6YW6 - chains G and F of the 7 polymer chains in the assembly; structure by electron microscopy, 4.20 A resolution (low resolution: residue-level contacts below are approximate; hydrogen-bond / salt-bridge calls are withheld).

[Chain G]
Name: Actin-related protein 2/3 complex subunit 5-like protein
Organism: Homo sapiens
UniProt: Q9BPX5 (ARP5L_HUMAN); the construct has insertions or renumbered stretches relative to UniProt, so the offset changes along the chain: 2-23 = UniProt 1-22; 75-151 = UniProt 77-153
Amino-acid sequence (153 residues; row label = number of the first residue in the row; note: 51 numbers in that range are skipped by the numbering (no residue carries them; nothing is unmodelled there); a row labelled like 23A-23Z holds insertion residues (23A, then the next letters in order)):
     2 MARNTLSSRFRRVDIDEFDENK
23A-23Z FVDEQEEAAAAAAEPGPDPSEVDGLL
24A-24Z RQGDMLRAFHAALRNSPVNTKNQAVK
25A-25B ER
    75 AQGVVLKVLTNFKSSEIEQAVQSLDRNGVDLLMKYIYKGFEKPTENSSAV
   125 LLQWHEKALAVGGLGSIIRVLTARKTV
Not modelled in the structure: 2-11, 23A-23Z, 24A-24Z, 25A-25B
Curated features (UniProtKB/Swiss-Prot):
  - modified residue: Ser-24P (Phosphoserine)

[Chain F]
Name: Actin-related protein 2/3 complex subunit 4
Organism: Homo sapiens
UniProt: P59998 (ARPC4_HUMAN); residue numbers follow UniProt; this construct covers 1-168
Amino-acid sequence (168 residues; row label = number of the first residue in the row):
     1 MTATLRPYLSAVRATLQAALCLENFSSQVVERHNKPEVEVRSSKELLLQP
    51 VTISRNEKEKVLIEGSINSVRVSIAVKQADEIEKILCHKFMRFMMMRAEN
   101 FFILRRKPVEGYDISFLITNFHTEQMYKHKLVDFVIHFMEEIDKEISEMK
   151 LSVNARARIVAEEFLKNF
Not modelled in the structure: 1-3
Curated features (UniProtKB/Swiss-Prot):
  - modified residue: Thr-2 (N-acetylthreonine)
  - natural variant: Arg-158 (R158C: In DEVLO)

[How chain G and chain F interact]
Pairs across the interface (35):
  Lys-23(G) with Ser-43(F); Glu-45(F)
  Tyr-111(G) with Thr-15(F); Val-51(F); Thr-52(F); Ile-53(F)
  Phe-114(G) with Thr-52(F); Ser-54(F)
  Glu-115(G) with Pro-50(F); Val-51(F); Thr-52(F)
  Ser-122(G) with Ser-54(F); Arg-55(F); Asn-56(F)
  Ala-123(G) with Arg-55(F)
  Leu-126(G) with Tyr-8(F); Ile-53(F); Ser-54(F); Arg-55(F)
  His-129(G) with Ala-11(F)
  Leu-133(G) with Ala-14(F)
  Leu-138(G) with Ala-14(F); Gln-17(F); Ala-18(F)
  Ile-141(G) with Ala-14(F); Ala-18(F)
  Val-144(G) with Gln-49(F); Val-51(F)
  Leu-145(G) with Leu-48(F); Gln-49(F)
  Thr-146(G) with Leu-48(F)
  Arg-148(G) with Lys-44(F); Glu-45(F); Leu-47(F)
  Thr-150(G) with Gln-49(F)
Interface residues without a listed pair, chain G (20 interface residues in all): Asp-17, Pro-117, Gln-127, Ala-147
Interface residues without a listed pair, chain F (24 interface residues in all): Thr-4, Pro-7, Gln-28, Val-29, Ser-42

[Overview]
The interface between chain G and chain F involves 20 residues on one side and 24 on the other.
Chain G is Actin-related protein 2/3 complex subunit 5-like protein and chain F is Actin-related protein 2/3
complex subunit 4, both from Homo sapiens; the structure, Cryo-EM structure of the ARP2/3 1B5CL isoform
complex, was determined by electron microscopy.
